PDB entry 7CPP | X-ray diffraction, 2.00 A resolution | chain A

# Chain A
Molecule: Cytochrome P450-cam
Source organism: Pseudomonas putida
Notes: EC 1.14.15.1
Reference sequence: P00183 (CPXA_PSEPU); residue numbers follow UniProt; this construct covers 1-414
Sequence (414 residues; each row starts with the number of its first residue):
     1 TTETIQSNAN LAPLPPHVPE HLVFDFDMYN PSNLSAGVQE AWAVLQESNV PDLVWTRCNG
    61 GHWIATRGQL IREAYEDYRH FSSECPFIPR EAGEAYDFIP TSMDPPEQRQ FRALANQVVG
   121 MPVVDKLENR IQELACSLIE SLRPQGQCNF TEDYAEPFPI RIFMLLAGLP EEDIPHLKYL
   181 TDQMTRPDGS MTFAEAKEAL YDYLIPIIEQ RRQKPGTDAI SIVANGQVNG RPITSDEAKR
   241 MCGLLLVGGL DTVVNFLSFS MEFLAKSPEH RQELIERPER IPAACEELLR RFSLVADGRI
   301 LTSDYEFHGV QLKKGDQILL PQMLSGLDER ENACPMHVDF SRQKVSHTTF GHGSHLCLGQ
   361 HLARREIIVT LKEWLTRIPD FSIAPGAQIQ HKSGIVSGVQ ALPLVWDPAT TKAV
Not modelled in the structure: 1-9
Metal / ion sites: heme Fe near Cys-357 (its only coordinating residue here)
Small-molecule neighbours:
  - heme (HEM): Tyr-75, Pro-100, Thr-101, Gln-108, Arg-112, Val-119, Phe-163, Leu-244, Leu-245, Gly-248, Gly-249, Thr-252, Val-253, Phe-256, Leu-289, Leu-294, Val-295, Asp-297, Arg-299, Gln-322, Thr-349, Phe-350, Gly-351, Ser-354, His-355, Leu-356, Cys-357, Leu-358, Gly-359, Leu-362, Ala-363
  - norcamphor (NCM): Phe-87, Tyr-96, Phe-98, Leu-244, Val-247, Gly-248, Thr-252, Val-295, Asp-297, Ile-395, Val-396

# Overview
Ligands of chain A: heme and norcamphor.
Chain A is Cytochrome P450-cam (Pseudomonas putida); the structure, The structural basis for substrate-induced
changes in redox potential and spin equilibrium in cytochrome P450(CAM), was determined by X-ray diffraction,
deposited together with 5CPP.
